Entry 8AB7 (electron microscopy, 3.30 A resolution); this record covers chains A and H of the 20 polymer chains in the assembly.

[Chain A]
Name: YALI0A14806p
Source organism: Yarrowia lipolytica
UniProtKB: Q6CGY9 (Q6CGY9_YARLI); numbering as in UniProt (aligned over 1-474)
Sequence (474 residues; row label = number of the first residue in the row):
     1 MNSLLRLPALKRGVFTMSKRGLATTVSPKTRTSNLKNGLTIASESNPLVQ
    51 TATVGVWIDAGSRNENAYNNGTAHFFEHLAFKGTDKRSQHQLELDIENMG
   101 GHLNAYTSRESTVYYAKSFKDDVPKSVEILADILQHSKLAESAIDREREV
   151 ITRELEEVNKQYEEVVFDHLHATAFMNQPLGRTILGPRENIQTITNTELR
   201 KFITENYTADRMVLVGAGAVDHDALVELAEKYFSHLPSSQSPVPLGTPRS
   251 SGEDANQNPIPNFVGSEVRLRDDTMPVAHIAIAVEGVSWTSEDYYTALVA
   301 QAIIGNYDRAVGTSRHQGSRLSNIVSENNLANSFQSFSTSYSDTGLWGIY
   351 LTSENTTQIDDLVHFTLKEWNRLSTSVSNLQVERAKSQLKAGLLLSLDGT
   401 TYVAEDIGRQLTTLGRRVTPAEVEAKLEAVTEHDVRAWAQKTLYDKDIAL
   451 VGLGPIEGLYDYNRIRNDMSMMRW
Disordered / not traced: 1-25, 249-259
Small-molecule neighbours:
  - 1,2-diacyl-sn-glycero-3-phosphocholine (PC1): Y444, D445, S470, M472
  - phosphatidylethanolamine (PTY): N467, S470, M472
  - 1,2-dimyristoyl-sn-glycero-3-phosphate (XP4): R372, S376, R473

[Chain H]
Name: Cytochrome b-c1 complex subunit 8
Source organism: Yarrowia lipolytica
UniProtKB: Q6C387 (Q6C387_YARLI); residues 3-95 here correspond to UniProt positions 1-93 (UniProt number = residue number - 2)
Sequence (93 residues; row label = number of the first residue in the row):
     3 MGGNGHYMGWWGHMGSPPQKGIAGYTISPFAARPFAGVVHAAIFNTFRRT
    53 KNQALFVILPVSFFYYVWTQASEKNEWLYTKAGRHELAKALAE
Disordered / not traced: 3-8, 94-95
Small-molecule neighbours: 1,2-diacyl-sn-glycero-3-phosphocholine (PC1): Q55, F58, V59

[How chain A and chain H interact]
Residue-residue contacts (40; chain A residue first):
  M176(A) with I29(H), hydrophobic
  V264(A) with I29(H), hydrophobic
  G265(A) with I29(H); S30(H), hydrogen bond (backbone-backbone)
  S266(A) with T28(H); I29(H)
  E267(A) with G26(H); Y27(H); T28(H), hydrogen bond (backbone-backbone)
  V268(A) with G26(H); Y27(H), hydrophobic
  R269(A) with I24(H); A25(H); G26(H), hydrogen bond (backbone-backbone)
  L270(A) with I24(H); A25(H), hydrophobic
  R271(A) with S18(H); Q21(H); K22(H); I24(H)
  D272(A) with Q21(H); K22(H)
  D273(A) with P20(H); Q21(H), hydrogen bond (side chain-backbone)
  T274(A) with K22(H)
  T356(A) with G14(H)
  T357(A) with H15(H)
  D447(A) with S30(H), hydrogen bond; F32(H)
  E457(A) with W12(H); W13(H); G14(H), hydrogen bond (side chain-backbone); H15(H), hydrogen bond (side chain-backbone); M16(H), hydrogen bond (side chain-backbone)
  G458(A) with G14(H)
  Y460(A) with W13(H), hydrophobic
  Y462(A) with S30(H); P31(H)
  N463(A) with P31(H)
  R466(A) with F32(H)
Other interface residues (no listed pair), chain H (22 interface residues in all): G17, P19, G23, A33

[Summary]
21 residues of chain A and 22 residues of chain H are in contact, with 8 hydrogen bonds. Polar pairs include
D273(A)-Q21(H), D447(A)-S30(H) and E457(A)-G14(H). Ligands of chain A: phosphatidylethanolamine,
1,2-dimyristoyl-sn-glycero-3-phosphate and 1,2-diacyl-sn-glycero-3-phosphocholine. Chain H binds
1,2-diacyl-sn-glycero-3-phosphocholine.
Here chain A is YALI0A14806p and chain H is Cytochrome b-c1 complex subunit 8, both from Yarrowia lipolytica.
Entry 8AB7 (Complex III2 from Yarrowia lipolytica, atovaquone and antimycin A bound) was determined by
electron microscopy, deposited together with 8AB6, 8AB8, 8AB9, 8ABA, 8ABB, 8ABE and 11 further entries.
